8PRW - chains G and I of the 12 polymer chains in the assembly; structure by electron microscopy, 1.90 A resolution.

# Chain G (and I)
Name: Fatty acid synthase subunit beta
Source organism: Saccharomyces cerevisiae
Notes: EC 2.3.1.86, 4.2.1.59, 1.3.1.9, 2.3.1.38, 2.3.1.39, 3.1.2.14; chain I of this document is another copy of the same molecule, construct and numbering; everything in this record applies to it too
UniProt: P07149 (FAS1_YEAST); numbering as in UniProt (aligned over 1-2051)
Sequence (2051 residues; numbered 1 to 2051; the number before each row is that of its first residue):
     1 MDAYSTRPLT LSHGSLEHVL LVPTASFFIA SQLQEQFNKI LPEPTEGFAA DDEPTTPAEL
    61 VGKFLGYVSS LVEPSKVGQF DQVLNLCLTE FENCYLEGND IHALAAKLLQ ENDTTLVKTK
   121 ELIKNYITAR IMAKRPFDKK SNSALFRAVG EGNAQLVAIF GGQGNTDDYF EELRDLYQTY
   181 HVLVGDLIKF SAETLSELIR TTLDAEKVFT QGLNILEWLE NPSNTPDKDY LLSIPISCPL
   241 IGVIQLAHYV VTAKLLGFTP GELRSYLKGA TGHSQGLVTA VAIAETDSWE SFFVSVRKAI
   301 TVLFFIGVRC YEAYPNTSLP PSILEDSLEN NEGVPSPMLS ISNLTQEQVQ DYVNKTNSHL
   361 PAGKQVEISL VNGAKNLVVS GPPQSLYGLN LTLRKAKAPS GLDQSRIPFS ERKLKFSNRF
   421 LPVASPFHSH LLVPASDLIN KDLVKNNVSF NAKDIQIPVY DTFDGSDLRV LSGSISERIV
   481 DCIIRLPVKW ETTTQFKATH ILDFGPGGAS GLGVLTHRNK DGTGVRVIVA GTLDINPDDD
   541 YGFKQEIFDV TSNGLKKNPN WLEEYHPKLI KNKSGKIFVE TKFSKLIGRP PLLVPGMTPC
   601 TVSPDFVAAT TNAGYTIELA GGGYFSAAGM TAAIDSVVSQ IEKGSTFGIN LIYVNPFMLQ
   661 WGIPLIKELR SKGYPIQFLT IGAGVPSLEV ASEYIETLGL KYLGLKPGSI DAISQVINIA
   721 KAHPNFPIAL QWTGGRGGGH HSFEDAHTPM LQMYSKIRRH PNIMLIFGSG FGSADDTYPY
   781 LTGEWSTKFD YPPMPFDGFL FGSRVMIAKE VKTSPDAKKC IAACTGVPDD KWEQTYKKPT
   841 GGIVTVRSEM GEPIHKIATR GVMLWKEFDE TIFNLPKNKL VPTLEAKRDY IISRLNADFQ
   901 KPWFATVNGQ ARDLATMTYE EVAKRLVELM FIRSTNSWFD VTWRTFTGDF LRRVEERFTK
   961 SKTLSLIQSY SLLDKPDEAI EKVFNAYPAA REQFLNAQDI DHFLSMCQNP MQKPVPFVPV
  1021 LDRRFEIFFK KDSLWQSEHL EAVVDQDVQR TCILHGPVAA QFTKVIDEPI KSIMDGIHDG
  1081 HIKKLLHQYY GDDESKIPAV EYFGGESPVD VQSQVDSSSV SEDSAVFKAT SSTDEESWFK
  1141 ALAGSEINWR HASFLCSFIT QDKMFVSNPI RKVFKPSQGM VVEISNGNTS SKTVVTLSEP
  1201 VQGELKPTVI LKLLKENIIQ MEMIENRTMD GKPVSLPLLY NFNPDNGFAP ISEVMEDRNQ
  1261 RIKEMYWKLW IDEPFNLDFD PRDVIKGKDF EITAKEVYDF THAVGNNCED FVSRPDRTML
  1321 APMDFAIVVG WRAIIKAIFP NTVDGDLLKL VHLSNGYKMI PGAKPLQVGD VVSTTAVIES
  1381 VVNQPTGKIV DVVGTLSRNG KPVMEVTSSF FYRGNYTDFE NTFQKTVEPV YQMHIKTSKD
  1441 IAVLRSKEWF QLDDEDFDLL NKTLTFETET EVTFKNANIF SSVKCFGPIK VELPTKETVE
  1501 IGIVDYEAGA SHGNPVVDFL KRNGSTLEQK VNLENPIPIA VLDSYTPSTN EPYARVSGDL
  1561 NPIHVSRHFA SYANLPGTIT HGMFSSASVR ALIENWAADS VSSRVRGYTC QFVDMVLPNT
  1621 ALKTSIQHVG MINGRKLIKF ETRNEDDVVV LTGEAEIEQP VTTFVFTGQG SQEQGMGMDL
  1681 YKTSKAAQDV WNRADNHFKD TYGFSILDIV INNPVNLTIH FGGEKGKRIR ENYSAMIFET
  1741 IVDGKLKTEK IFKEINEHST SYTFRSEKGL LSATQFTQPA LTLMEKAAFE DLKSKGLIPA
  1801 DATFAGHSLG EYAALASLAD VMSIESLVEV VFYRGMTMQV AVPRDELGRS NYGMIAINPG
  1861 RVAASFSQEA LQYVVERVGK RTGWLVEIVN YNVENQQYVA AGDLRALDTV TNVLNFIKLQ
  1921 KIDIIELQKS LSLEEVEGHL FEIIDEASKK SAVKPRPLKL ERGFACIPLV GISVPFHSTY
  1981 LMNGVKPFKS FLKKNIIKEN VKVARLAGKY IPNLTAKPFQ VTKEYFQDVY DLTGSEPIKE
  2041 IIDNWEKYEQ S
Not modelled in the structure: 1-4, 1110-1121, 2051
Modified / non-standard residues: Ser-1808 ((2S)-2-azanyl-3-(3-oxidanyl-3-oxidanylidene-propanoyl)oxy-propanoic acid; J8W)
Ligand contacts:
  - coenzyme A (COA): Gln-1669, His-1807, Ser-1808, Met-1854, Ala-1856, Ile-1857, Asn-1858, Arg-1861, Asn-1890, Asn-1892, Gln-1897, Val-1899, Arg-1962, Gly-1963, Phe-1964, Ala-1965, Cys-1966, Ile-1967, Leu-1969, Ile-1972, Phe-1976, His-1977
  - FNR (1-deoxy-1-(7,8-dimethyl-2,4-dioxo-3,4-dihydro-2H-benzo[g]pteridin-1-id-10(5h)-yl)-5-O-phosphonato-D-ribitol): Pro-595, Gly-596, Met-597, Thr-598, Pro-599, Cys-600, Asn-650, Ile-652, Gly-682, Lys-706, Thr-733, Arg-736, Gly-737, Gly-738, Gly-739, Ser-769, Gly-770, Phe-771, Leu-800, Phe-801, Gly-802, Ser-803, Met-806, Leu-1054, His-1055, Ala-1059
  - NADP (NAP; NADP nicotinamide-adenine-dinucleotide phosphate): Thr-598, Gly-622, Phe-625, Ile-652, Asn-655, Met-658, Ala-683, Gly-739, His-740, Glu-849, Asp-940, Pro-1010, Met-1011, Gln-1012, Lys-1013, Pro-1014, Lys-1030, Lys-1031, Asp-1032, Ser-1033, Leu-1034, Leu-1054
UniProt features mapped onto this chain:
  - active site: Ser-274 (For acetyltransferase activity)
  - modified residue: Met-1 (N-acetylmethionine), Thr-733 (Phosphothreonine), Ser-1121 (Phosphoserine)
  - cross-link: Lys-1364 (Glycyl lysine isopeptide (Lys-Gly) (interchain with G-Cter in ubiquitin))
What the authors report for this chain:
  - binding site for NADP: His-740

# How chain G and chain I interact
Contacting residue pairs (21):
  Phe-28(G) / Arg-7(I)  hydrogen bond (backbone-side chain)
  Phe-28(G) / Thr-24(I)
  Phe-28(G) / Phe-27(I)  hydrophobic
  Ser-31(G) / Arg-7(I)
  Gln-32(G) / Arg-7(I)
  Gln-32(G) / Pro-8(I)
  Tyr-314(G) / Arg-1314(I)
  Pro-315(G) / Arg-1314(I)  hydrogen bond (backbone-side chain)
  Thr-317(G) / Asn-1307(I)
  Thr-317(G) / Glu-1309(I)
  Thr-317(G) / Val-1312(I)
  Thr-317(G) / Arg-1314(I)  hydrogen bond
  Ser-318(G) / Asn-1307(I)  hydrogen bond (side chain-backbone)
  Ser-318(G) / Cys-1308(I)  hydrogen bond (side chain-backbone)
  Ser-318(G) / Asn-1595(I)
  Pro-320(G) / Asp-1599(I)
  Pro-321(G) / Asn-1595(I)
  Pro-321(G) / Trp-1596(I)  hydrophobic
  Pro-321(G) / Asp-1599(I)
  Ser-322(G) / Asp-1599(I)  hydrogen bond
  Gly-363(G) / Asp-1316(I)
Interface residues without a listed pair, chain G (16 interface residues in all): Lys-39, Lys-207, Asn-316, Leu-319, Ala-362
Interface residues without a listed pair, chain I (18 interface residues in all): Thr-10, Tyr-1298, Asp-1299, Pro-1315, Ser-1600

# In short
Chain G and chain I form an interface of 16 and 18 residues respectively; the contacts include 6 hydrogen
bonds. Polar contacts include Phe-28(G)/Arg-7(I), Pro-315(G)/Arg-1314(I) and Thr-317(G)/Arg-1314(I). Chain G
binds coenzyme A, compound FNR and NADP. From UniProt: active-site residue Ser-274(G) on chain G. From the
paper: a binding site for NADP at His-740(G).
Chain G and chain I are both Fatty acid synthase subunit beta (Saccharomyces cerevisiae); the structure,
Cryo-EM structure of the yeast fatty acid synthase at 1.9 angstrom resolution, was determined by electron
microscopy together with 8PRV, 8PS1, 8PS2, 8PS8, 8PS9, 8PSA and 7 further entries from the same study.
